PDB entry 6ZDM | X-ray diffraction, 1.71 A resolution | chains AAA and BBB

[Chain AAA]
Protein: Heparanase
Source organism: Homo sapiens
Notes: EC 3.2.1.166
UniProt: Q9Y251 (HPSE_HUMAN); numbering as in UniProt (aligned over 158-543)
Sequence (389 residues; row label = number of the first residue in the row):
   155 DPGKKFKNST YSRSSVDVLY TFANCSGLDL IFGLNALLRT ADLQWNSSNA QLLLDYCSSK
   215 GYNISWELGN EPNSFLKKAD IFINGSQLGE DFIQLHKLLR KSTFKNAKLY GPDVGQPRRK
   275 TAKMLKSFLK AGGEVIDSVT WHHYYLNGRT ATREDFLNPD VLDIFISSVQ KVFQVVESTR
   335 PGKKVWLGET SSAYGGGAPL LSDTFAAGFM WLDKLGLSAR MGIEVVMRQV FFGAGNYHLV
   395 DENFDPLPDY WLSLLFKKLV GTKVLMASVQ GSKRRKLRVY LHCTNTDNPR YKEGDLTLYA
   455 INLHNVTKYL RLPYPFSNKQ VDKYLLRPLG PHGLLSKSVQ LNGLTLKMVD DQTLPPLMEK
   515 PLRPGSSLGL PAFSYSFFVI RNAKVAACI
Disordered / not traced: 155-158, 426-427
Disulfide bonds: Cys437-Cys542
Glycans and other covalent adducts: N-acetylglucosamine (NAG) linked to Asn459
Differences from the reference sequence: expression tag (155-157); conflict Arg307 (Lys in Q9Y251)
Ligand contacts: QG2 ((2S,3S,4R,5R,6S)-3-[(2R,3R,4R,5S,6R)-4,5-bis(oxidanyl)-3-(sulfoamino)-6-(sulfooxymethyl)oxan-2-yl]oxy-6-(4-methyl-2-oxidanylidene-chromen-7-yl)oxy-4,5-bis(oxidanyl)oxane-2-carboxylic acid): Lys159, Phe160, Asn224, Glu225, Gln270, Arg272, Arg273, Tyr298, Glu343, Ala347, Tyr348, Gly349, Gly350, Gln383, Val384, Gly387, Ala388, Gly389, Tyr391
Swiss-Prot annotation at these positions:
  - region: Phe527 to Ile543 (Required for transferring proheparanase to the Golgi apparatus, secretion and subsequent enzyme activity and for enhancement of PKB/AKT1 phosphorylation)
  - active site: Glu225 (Proton donor), Glu343 (Nucleophile)
  - binding site (heparan sulfate group): Lys158 to Asn162, Gln270 to Lys280, His296, Arg303, Tyr348 to Gly350, Gly389 to Tyr391
  - glycosylation (N-linked (GlcNAc...) asparagine): Asn162, Asn178, Asn200, Asn217, Asn238, Asn459

[Chain BBB]
Protein: Heparanase
Source organism: Homo sapiens
Notes: EC 3.2.1.166
UniProt: Q9Y251 (HPSE_HUMAN); residues 1-74 here correspond to UniProt positions 36-109 (UniProt number = residue number + 35)
Sequence (77 residues; numbered -2 to 74; the number before each row is that of its first residue; numbers below 1 keep their minus sign (Asp-2 is residue -2)):
    -2 DPGQDVVDLD FFTQEPLHLV SPSFLSVTID ANLATDPRFL ILLGSPKLRT LARGLSPAYL
    58 RFGGTKTDFL IFDPKKE
Disordered / not traced: -2 to 0
Differences from the reference sequence: expression tag (-2 to 0)
Ligand contacts: QG2 ((2S,3S,4R,5R,6S)-3-[(2R,3R,4R,5S,6R)-4,5-bis(oxidanyl)-3-(sulfoamino)-6-(sulfooxymethyl)oxan-2-yl]oxy-6-(4-methyl-2-oxidanylidene-chromen-7-yl)oxy-4,5-bis(oxidanyl)oxane-2-carboxylic acid): Asp27, Asn29, Gly61, Thr62
Swiss-Prot annotation at these positions:
  - binding site (heparan sulfate group): Asp27 to Asn29, Thr62

[How chain AAA and chain BBB interact]
Residue-residue contacts (204; chain AAA residue first):
  Phe160(AAA) with Thr62(BBB); Phe66(BBB)
  Lys161(AAA) with Phe66(BBB)
  Asn162(AAA) with Phe66(BBB); Ile68(BBB)
  Ser163(AAA) with Phe66(BBB), hydrogen bond (backbone-backbone); Leu67(BBB); Ile68(BBB), hydrogen bond (backbone-backbone)
  Thr164(AAA) with Ile68(BBB); Asp70(BBB); Lys73(BBB)
  Tyr165(AAA) with Leu67(BBB); Ile68(BBB), hydrogen bond (backbone-backbone); Phe69(BBB); Asp70(BBB), hydrogen bond (backbone-backbone); Lys73(BBB)
  Ser166(AAA) with Asp70(BBB); Lys73(BBB); Glu74(BBB), hydrogen bond (side chain-backbone)
  Arg167(AAA) with Phe69(BBB); Pro71(BBB), hydrogen bond (side chain-backbone); Lys73(BBB), hydrogen bond (side chain-backbone); Glu74(BBB), hydrogen bond (side chain-backbone)
  Ser168(AAA) with Leu37(BBB); Glu74(BBB)
  Ser169(AAA) with Phe36(BBB)
  Val172(AAA) with Phe36(BBB), hydrophobic; Leu37(BBB), hydrophobic; Leu40(BBB), hydrophobic
  Leu173(AAA) with Leu40(BBB), hydrophobic; Phe59(BBB), hydrophobic
  Thr175(AAA) with Arg46(BBB)
  Phe176(AAA) with Leu40(BBB); Arg46(BBB); Ala49(BBB), hydrophobic; Leu57(BBB), hydrophobic
  Cys179(AAA) with Arg46(BBB); Arg50(BBB), hydrogen bond (backbone-side chain)
  Ser180(AAA) with Ala49(BBB); Arg50(BBB); Ser53(BBB)
  Gly181(AAA) with Ser53(BBB), hydrogen bond (backbone-side chain)
  Leu182(AAA) with Ala49(BBB); Ser53(BBB); Ala55(BBB)
  Asp183(AAA) with Ala55(BBB), hydrogen bond (backbone-backbone); Tyr56(BBB); Leu57(BBB), hydrogen bond (backbone-backbone)
  Leu184(AAA) with Leu57(BBB)
  Ile185(AAA) with Tyr56(BBB), hydrophobic; Leu57(BBB), hydrogen bond (backbone-backbone); Arg58(BBB); Phe59(BBB), hydrogen bond (backbone-backbone)
  Phe186(AAA) with Phe59(BBB), hydrophobic
  Gly187(AAA) with Phe59(BBB), hydrogen bond (backbone-backbone); Thr64(BBB)
  Leu188(AAA) with Thr64(BBB); Asp65(BBB)
  Asn189(AAA) with Thr64(BBB), hydrogen bond (backbone-backbone); Asp65(BBB); Phe66(BBB); Leu67(BBB), hydrogen bond (side chain-backbone)
  Ala190(AAA) with Asp65(BBB), hydrogen bond (backbone-side chain)
  Leu191(AAA) with Asp65(BBB); Phe66(BBB), hydrophobic
  Asn203(AAA) with Ile68(BBB); Phe69(BBB), hydrogen bond (side chain-backbone)
  Leu206(AAA) with Phe69(BBB)
  Leu207(AAA) with Phe69(BBB)
  Tyr210(AAA) with Phe69(BBB), hydrophobic
  Glu221(AAA) with Arg58(BBB), salt bridge
  Gly223(AAA) with Asp65(BBB)
  Asn224(AAA) with Arg58(BBB), hydrogen bond; Gly61(BBB); Thr62(BBB); Asp65(BBB), hydrogen bond (backbone-side chain)
  Phe229(AAA) with Asp65(BBB)
  Lys232(AAA) with Thr62(BBB); Phe66(BBB)
  Tyr264(AAA) with Tyr56(BBB)
  Asp267(AAA) with Arg58(BBB), salt bridge
  His296(AAA) with Arg58(BBB)
  Trp340(AAA) with Tyr56(BBB)
  Gly342(AAA) with Thr25(BBB); Arg58(BBB)
  Glu343(AAA) with Arg58(BBB), salt bridge; Gly61(BBB)
  Trp365(AAA) with Leu22(BBB), hydrophobic
  Leu369(AAA) with Phe21(BBB); Leu22(BBB), hydrophobic
  Ala373(AAA) with His15(BBB); Phe21(BBB), hydrophobic
  Arg374(AAA) with Leu14(BBB); His15(BBB), hydrogen bond (backbone-side chain)
  Met375(AAA) with His15(BBB)
  Gly376(AAA) with His15(BBB)
  Ile377(AAA) with Val17(BBB); Phe21(BBB)
  Glu378(AAA) with Val17(BBB); Ser18(BBB), hydrogen bond (backbone-backbone); Phe21(BBB)
  Val379(AAA) with Ser18(BBB); Ser20(BBB); Phe21(BBB); Ser23(BBB)
  Val380(AAA) with Phe21(BBB), hydrogen bond (backbone-backbone); Leu22(BBB); Ser23(BBB), hydrogen bond (backbone-backbone)
  Met381(AAA) with Ser23(BBB); Thr25(BBB); Arg58(BBB)
  Arg382(AAA) with Ser23(BBB), hydrogen bond (backbone-backbone); Val24(BBB); Thr25(BBB), hydrogen bond (backbone-backbone)
  Gln383(AAA) with Thr25(BBB), hydrogen bond; Asp27(BBB), hydrogen bond
  Val384(AAA) with Thr25(BBB)
  Phe385(AAA) with Val24(BBB), hydrophobic; Thr25(BBB), hydrogen bond (backbone-backbone); Leu45(BBB), hydrophobic; Leu48(BBB), hydrophobic; Ala49(BBB); Leu52(BBB), hydrophobic
  Phe386(AAA) with Ile26(BBB); Leu45(BBB), hydrophobic
  Leu393(AAA) with Val24(BBB), hydrophobic
  Val394(AAA) with Leu45(BBB), hydrophobic; Leu48(BBB), hydrophobic
  Asn397(AAA) with Lys44(BBB), hydrogen bond (backbone-side chain)
  Phe398(AAA) with Leu39(BBB); Ser42(BBB); Lys44(BBB), hydrogen bond (backbone-side chain); Leu45(BBB), hydrophobic; Leu48(BBB)
  Asp399(AAA) with Lys44(BBB), salt bridge
  Pro400(AAA) with Leu48(BBB), hydrophobic
  Tyr404(AAA) with Leu48(BBB), hydrogen bond (side chain-backbone); Gly51(BBB)
  Ser407(AAA) with Leu22(BBB)
  Leu408(AAA) with Gly51(BBB)
  Phe410(AAA) with Phe21(BBB), hydrophobic
  Lys411(AAA) with Leu22(BBB), hydrogen bond (side chain-backbone); Leu52(BBB), hydrogen bond (side chain-backbone); Pro54(BBB), hydrogen bond (side chain-backbone); Ala55(BBB)
  Lys412(AAA) with Gly51(BBB)
  Thr416(AAA) with His15(BBB); Leu16(BBB); Val17(BBB), hydrogen bond (backbone-backbone); Ser18(BBB); Pro19(BBB)
  Lys417(AAA) with Pro13(BBB); His15(BBB)
  Val418(AAA) with Pro13(BBB); Leu14(BBB), hydrogen bond (backbone-backbone); His15(BBB), hydrogen bond (backbone-backbone); Val17(BBB), hydrophobic
  Leu419(AAA) with Phe9(BBB); Glu12(BBB); Leu14(BBB)
  Met420(AAA) with Phe8(BBB); Phe9(BBB), hydrogen bond (backbone-backbone); Leu14(BBB), hydrophobic
  Ala421(AAA) with Asp7(BBB); Phe8(BBB), hydrophobic
  Ser422(AAA) with Leu6(BBB); Asp7(BBB), hydrogen bond (backbone-backbone)
  Val423(AAA) with Val4(BBB), hydrophobic; Asp5(BBB); Leu6(BBB), hydrophobic
  Gln424(AAA) with Asp5(BBB), hydrogen bond (backbone-backbone); Asp7(BBB), hydrogen bond
  Val433(AAA) with Leu6(BBB), hydrophobic
  Leu435(AAA) with Phe8(BBB), hydrophobic
  Leu452(AAA) with Leu6(BBB), hydrophobic
  Val460(AAA) with Asp2(BBB)
  Thr461(AAA) with Asp2(BBB)
  Lys462(AAA) with Asp2(BBB), salt bridge
  Tyr463(AAA) with Asp2(BBB), hydrogen bond (backbone-backbone); Val3(BBB); Val4(BBB), hydrogen bond (backbone-backbone)
  Leu464(AAA) with Val4(BBB)
  Arg465(AAA) with Val3(BBB); Val4(BBB), hydrogen bond (backbone-backbone); Asp5(BBB), salt bridge; Leu6(BBB), hydrogen bond (backbone-backbone)
  Leu466(AAA) with Phe8(BBB), hydrophobic
  Pro467(AAA) with Leu6(BBB); Phe8(BBB), hydrophobic
  Phe470(AAA) with Phe8(BBB), hydrophobic
  Met502(AAA) with Lys44(BBB); Leu48(BBB), hydrophobic
  Asp505(AAA) with Pro43(BBB); Lys44(BBB); Thr47(BBB), hydrogen bond (backbone-side chain)
  Gln506(AAA) with Thr47(BBB)
  Thr507(AAA) with Thr47(BBB)
  Leu508(AAA) with Gly51(BBB)
  Ile534(AAA) with Phe8(BBB), hydrophobic
  Val539(AAA) with Thr10(BBB)
  Ala541(AAA) with Thr10(BBB); Gln11(BBB); Glu12(BBB); Pro13(BBB)
Interface residues without a listed pair, chain AAA (106 interface residues in all): Val170, Ala177, Ala233, Ser372, Gly387, Gly415, Leu450
Interface residues without a listed pair, chain BBB (64 interface residues in all): Gln1, Leu30, Thr32, Lys63

[Overview]
The interface between chain AAA and chain BBB involves 106 residues on one side and 64 on the other; the
contacts include 48 hydrogen bonds and 6 salt bridges. Among the polar pairs are Glu221(AAA)-Arg58(BBB),
Asp267(AAA)-Arg58(BBB) and Glu343(AAA)-Arg58(BBB).
Here chain AAA is Heparanase and chain BBB is Heparanase, both from Homo sapiens. Entry 6ZDM (Crystal
structure of human heparanase in complex with a N',6O'-bis-sulfated 4-methylumbelliferyl heparan sulfate
disaccharide) was determined by X-ray diffraction.
